PDB entry 6RIR | X-ray diffraction, 1.77 A resolution | chains D and C of the 4 polymer chains in the assembly

[Chain D (and C)]
Name: RILP-like protein 2
From: Homo sapiens
Notes: chain C of this document is another copy of the same molecule, construct and numbering; everything in this record applies to it too
UniProt: Q969X0 (RIPL2_HUMAN); residues 129-165 here = UniProt positions 129-165
Sequence (43 residues; each row starts with the number of its first residue):
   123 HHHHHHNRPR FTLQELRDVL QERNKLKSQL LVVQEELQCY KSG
Disordered / not traced: 123-128, 161-165 (chain C: 123-127, 160-165)
Sequence notes: expression tag (123-128)
UniProt features mapped onto this chain:
  - mutagenesis: Arg130 (R130E: Loss of interaction with RAB8A, RAB10 and RAB12), Arg132 (R132E: Loss of interaction with RAB8A, RAB10 and RAB12), Lys149 (K149E: Loss of interaction with RAB8A, RAB10 and RAB12)
Reported in the primary citation:
  - self-association interface (contacts with another copy of this molecule); pairs are residue here / residue on that copy: Arg132-Phe133 (backbone contact), Asn129
  - contacts within the chain: Thr134-Glu137 (hydrogen bond)
  - mutagenesis - R130A, R130E, R130K, R130Q: decreased binding to Ras-related protein Rab-8A
  - mutagenesis - P131A: unchanged binding to Ras-related protein Rab-8A
  - mutagenesis - R130A, R130E, R130K, R130Q: decreased binding to pRab8a

[Chain D / chain C interface]
Contacting residue pairs (35):
  Asn129(D) with Thr134(C)
  Arg130(D) with Thr134(C)
  Pro131(D) with Pro131(C); Arg132(C); Phe133(C)
  Arg132(D) with Pro131(C); Phe133(C), hydrogen bond (backbone-backbone)
  Phe133(D) with Pro131(C); Arg132(C), hydrogen bond (backbone-backbone); Phe133(C), hydrogen bond (backbone-backbone); Thr134(C); Leu135(C), hydrophobic; Leu138(C), hydrophobic
  Thr134(D) with Asn129(C); Arg130(C); Phe133(C)
  Leu135(D) with Arg132(C); Phe133(C), hydrophobic
  Leu138(D) with Phe133(C), hydrophobic
  Val141(D) with Val141(C), hydrophobic; Leu142(C)
  Leu142(D) with Val141(C), hydrophobic
  Glu144(D) with Arg145(C), salt bridge
  Arg145(D) with Glu144(C), salt bridge; Arg145(C); Leu148(C)
  Leu148(D) with Arg145(C); Leu152(C), hydrophobic
  Gln151(D) with Leu152(C)
  Leu152(D) with Leu148(C), hydrophobic; Gln151(C); Leu152(C), hydrophobic; Val155(C), hydrophobic
  Val155(D) with Val155(C), hydrophobic
  Leu159(D) with Leu159(C), hydrophobic
Interface residues without a listed pair, chain D (19 interface residues in all): Glu137, Lys149
Interface residues without a listed pair, chain C (22 interface residues in all): His128, Glu137, Lys149, Gln156, Glu158

[Summary]
Chain D and chain C form an interface of 19 and 22 residues respectively, with 3 hydrogen bonds and 2 salt
bridges. Among the polar pairs are Glu144(D)-Arg145(C), Arg132(D)-Phe133(C) and Phe133(D)-Phe133(C). From the
paper: R130A, R130E and R130K of chain D, among others, reduce binding to Ras-related protein Rab-8A; a
self-association interface involving Asn129(D), Arg132(D) and Phe133(D); 5 substitutions were tested in all.
Both chains are RILP-like protein 2 (Homo sapiens). Entry 6RIR (Crystal structure of phosphorylated Rab8a in
complex with the Rab-binding domain of RILPL2) was determined by X-ray diffraction.
